Entry 9JF9 (electron microscopy, 6.26 A resolution (low resolution: residue-level contacts below are approximate; hydrogen-bond / salt-bridge calls are withheld)); this record covers chains A and B of the 4 polymer chains in the assembly.

[Chain A (and B)]
Protein: Insulin receptor
From: Homo sapiens
Notes: EC 2.7.10.1; chain B of this document is another copy of the same molecule, construct and numbering; everything in this record applies to it too
Reference sequence: P06213 (INSR_HUMAN); the construct has insertions or renumbered stretches relative to UniProt, so the offset changes along the chain: 1-655 = UniProt 28-682; 756-907 = UniProt 795-946
Sequence (919 residues; numbered 1 to 907 plus 112 insertion-coded residues; 100 numbers in that range are skipped by the numbering (no residue carries them; nothing is unmodelled there); the number before each row is that of its first residue; a row labelled like 655A-655Z holds insertion residues (655A, then the next letters in order)):
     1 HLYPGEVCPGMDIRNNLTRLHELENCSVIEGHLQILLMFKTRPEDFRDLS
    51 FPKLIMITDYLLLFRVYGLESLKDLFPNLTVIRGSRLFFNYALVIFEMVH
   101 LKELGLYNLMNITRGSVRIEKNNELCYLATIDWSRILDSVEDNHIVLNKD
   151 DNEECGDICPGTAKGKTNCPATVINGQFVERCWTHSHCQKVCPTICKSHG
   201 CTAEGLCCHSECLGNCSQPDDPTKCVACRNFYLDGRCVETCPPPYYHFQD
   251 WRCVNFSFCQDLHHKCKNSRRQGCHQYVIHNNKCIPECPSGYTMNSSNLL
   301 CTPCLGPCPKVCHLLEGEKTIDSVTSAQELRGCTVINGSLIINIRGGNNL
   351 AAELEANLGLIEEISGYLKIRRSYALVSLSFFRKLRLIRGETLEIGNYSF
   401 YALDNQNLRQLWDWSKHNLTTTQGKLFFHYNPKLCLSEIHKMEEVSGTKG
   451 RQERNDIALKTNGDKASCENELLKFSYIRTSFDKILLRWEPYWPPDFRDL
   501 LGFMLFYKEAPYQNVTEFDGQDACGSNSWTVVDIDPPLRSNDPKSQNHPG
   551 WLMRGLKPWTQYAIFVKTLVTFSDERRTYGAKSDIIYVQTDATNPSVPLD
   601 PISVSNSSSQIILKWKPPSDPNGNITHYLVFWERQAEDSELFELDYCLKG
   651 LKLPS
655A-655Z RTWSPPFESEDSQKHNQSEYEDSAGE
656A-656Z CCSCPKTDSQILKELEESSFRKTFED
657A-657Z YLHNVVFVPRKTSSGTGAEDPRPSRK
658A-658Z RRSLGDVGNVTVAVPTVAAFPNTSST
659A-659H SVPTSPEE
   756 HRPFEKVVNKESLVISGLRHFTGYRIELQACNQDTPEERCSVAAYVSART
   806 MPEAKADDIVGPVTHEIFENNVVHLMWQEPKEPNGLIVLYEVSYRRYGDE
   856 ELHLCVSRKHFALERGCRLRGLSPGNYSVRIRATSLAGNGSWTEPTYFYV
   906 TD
Disordered / not traced: 161-168, 655A-655Z, 656A-656Z, 657A-657Z, 658A-658Z, 659A-659H
Differences from the reference sequence: conflict His144 (Tyr171 in P06213), Thr421 (Ile448 in P06213), Lys465 (Gln492 in P06213)
Disulfides: Cys8-Cys26, Cys126-Cys155, Cys159-Cys182, Cys169-Cys188, Cys192-Cys201, Cys196-Cys207, Cys208-Cys216, Cys212-Cys225, Cys228-Cys237, Cys241-Cys253, Cys259-Cys284, Cys266-Cys274, Cys288-Cys301, Cys304-Cys308, Cys312-Cys333, Cys435-Cys468, Cys647-Cys860, Cys786-Cys795
Curated features (UniProtKB/Swiss-Prot):
  - region: Glu656Y, Asp656Z, Tyr657A, Leu657B, His657C, Asn657D, Val657E, Val657F, Phe657G (Insulin-binding)
  - site: Phe39 (Insulin-binding)
  - modified residue: Ser373 (Phosphoserine), Tyr374 (Phosphotyrosine), Ser380 (Phosphoserine)
  - glycosylation (N-linked (GlcNAc...) asparagine): Asn16, Asn25, Asn78, Asn111, Asn215, Asn255, Asn295, Asn337, Asn397, Asn418, Asn514, Asn606, Asn624, Asn655P, Asn658I, Asn658V, Asn881, Asn894
From the paper describing this entry:
  - conformationally variable residues (domain motion): Asp907

[Interface between chain A and chain B]
Contacting residue pairs (8):
  Arg345(A) with Thr571(B); Phe572(B)
  Tyr374(A) with Lys465(B)
  Lys465(A) with Tyr430(B)
  Asp522(A) with Gln406(B)
  Cys524(A) with Asp522(B)
  Ser526(A) with Cys524(B)
  Phe572(A) with Arg371(B)
Other interface residues (no listed pair), chain A (8 interface residues in all): Arg372
Other interface residues (no listed pair), chain B (12 interface residues in all): Tyr374, Leu403, Ser573, Asp574

[Summary]
Chain A and chain B form an interface of 8 and 12 residues respectively. From the paper: conformational
variability at Asp907(A).
Chain A and chain B are both Insulin receptor (Homo sapiens); the structure, Human insulin receptor bound with
A62-dimer, Pseudo-arrowhead conformation, was determined by electron microscopy together with 9JFD and 9JHS
from the same study.
